PDB entry 6THU | X-ray diffraction, 2.60 A resolution | chains A and B

[Chain A (and B)]
Protein: SVS_AS10 variant
Organism: Streptomyces sp. CWA1
Notes: EC 4.2.3.158; chain B of this document is another copy of the same molecule, construct and numbering; everything in this record applies to it too
Amino-acid sequence (361 residues; row label = number of the first residue in the row):
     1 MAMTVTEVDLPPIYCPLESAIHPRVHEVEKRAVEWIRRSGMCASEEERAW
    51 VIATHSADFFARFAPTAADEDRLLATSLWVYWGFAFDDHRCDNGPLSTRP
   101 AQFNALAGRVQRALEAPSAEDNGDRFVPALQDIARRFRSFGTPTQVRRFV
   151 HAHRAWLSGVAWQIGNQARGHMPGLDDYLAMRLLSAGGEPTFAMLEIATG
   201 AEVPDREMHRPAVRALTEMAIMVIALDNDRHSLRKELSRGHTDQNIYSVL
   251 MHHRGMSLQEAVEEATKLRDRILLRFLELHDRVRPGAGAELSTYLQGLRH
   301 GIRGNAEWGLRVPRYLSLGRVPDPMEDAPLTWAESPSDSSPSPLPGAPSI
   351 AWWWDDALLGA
Disordered / not traced: 1-8, 90-93, 236-240, 312-326, 361 (chain B: 1-7, 90-96, 235-242, 313-326, 361)

[Interface between chain A and chain B]
Contacting residue pairs (68):
  P100(A) - A101(B)  hydrophobic
  P100(A) - N104(B)
  A101(A) - G165(B)
  A101(A) - R169(B)
  Q102(A) - R169(B)
  N104(A) - N104(B)  hydrogen bond
  N104(A) - A161(B)  hydrogen bond (side chain-backbone)
  A105(A) - W162(B)
  A105(A) - N166(B)
  G108(A) - W162(B)
  R109(A) - W162(B)
  R109(A) - D177(B)
  R112(A) - L183(B)
  R112(A) - E218(B)  salt bridge
  R112(A) - S349(B)  hydrogen bond (side chain-backbone)
  R112(A) - W352(B)
  A116(A) - S349(B)
  A116(A) - W352(B)
  P117(A) - L358(B)  hydrophobic
  S118(A) - P348(B)  hydrogen bond (side chain-backbone)
  S118(A) - S349(B)
  S118(A) - A351(B)
  S118(A) - W352(B)  hydrogen bond (side chain-backbone)
  A119(A) - P348(B)
  E120(A) - P348(B)
  P143(A) - H209(B)
  T144(A) - D205(B)  hydrogen bond
  T144(A) - H209(B)
  R147(A) - H209(B)
  R147(A) - R214(B)
  H151(A) - H151(B)
  R154(A) - A155(B)
  R154(A) - S158(B)
  R154(A) - L184(B)
  A155(A) - R154(B)
  S158(A) - R154(B)
  S158(A) - S158(B)
  A161(A) - N104(B)  hydrogen bond (backbone-side chain)
  W162(A) - N104(B)
  W162(A) - A105(B)
  W162(A) - G108(B)
  W162(A) - R109(B)
  G165(A) - A101(B)
  R169(A) - A101(B)
  R169(A) - Q102(B)
  D177(A) - R109(B)  salt bridge
  L183(A) - R112(B)
  L184(A) - R154(B)
  D205(A) - T144(B)  hydrogen bond (backbone-side chain)
  D205(A) - R148(B)  salt bridge
  D205(A) - D205(B)
  H209(A) - P143(B)
  H209(A) - T144(B)
  H209(A) - R147(B)
  R214(A) - R147(B)
  E218(A) - R112(B)  salt bridge
  P348(A) - S118(B)  hydrogen bond (backbone-side chain)
  P348(A) - A119(B)
  P348(A) - E120(B)
  S349(A) - R112(B)  hydrogen bond (backbone-side chain)
  S349(A) - A116(B)
  S349(A) - A119(B)
  I350(A) - R112(B)
  A351(A) - S118(B)
  W352(A) - R112(B)
  W352(A) - A116(B)
  W352(A) - S118(B)  hydrogen bond (backbone-side chain)
  L358(A) - P117(B)  hydrophobic
Also at the interface, not in a pair above, chain A (45 interface residues in all): E115, N166, A168, A180, E202, R206, P211, W353
Also at the interface, not in a pair above, chain B (45 interface residues in all): R99, P100, E115, A180, R206, P211, I350, W353

[In short]
The chain A/chain B interface involves 45 residues from each chain; the contacts include 11 hydrogen bonds and
4 salt bridges. Among the polar pairs are R112(A)-E218(B), D177(A)-R109(B) and D205(A)-R148(B).
Both chains are SVS_AS10 variant (Streptomyces sp. CWA1). Entry 6THU (Crystal structure of the SVS_A2 protein
(A224I mutant) from ancestral sequence reconstruction at 2.6 A resolution) was determined by X-ray diffraction
together with 6TJA, 6TJZ, 6TIV and 6TBD from the same study.
